PDB entry 3FC6 | X-ray diffraction, 2.06 A resolution | chains B and C of the 4 polymer chains in the assembly

# Chain B
Name: Nr1h3 protein
Organism: Mus musculus
Reference sequence: Q91X41 (Q91X41_MOUSE); numbering as in UniProt (aligned over 200-445)
Amino-acid sequence (266 residues; row label = number of the first residue in the row):
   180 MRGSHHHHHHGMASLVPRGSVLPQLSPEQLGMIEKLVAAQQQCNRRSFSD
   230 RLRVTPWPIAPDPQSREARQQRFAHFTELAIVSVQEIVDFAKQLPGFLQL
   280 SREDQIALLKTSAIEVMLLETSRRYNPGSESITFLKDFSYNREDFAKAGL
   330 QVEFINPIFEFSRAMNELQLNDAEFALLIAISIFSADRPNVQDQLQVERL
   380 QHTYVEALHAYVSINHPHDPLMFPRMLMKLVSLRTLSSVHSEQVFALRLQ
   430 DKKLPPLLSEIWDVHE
Unresolved in the structure: 180-202, 444-445
Differences from the reference sequence: expression tag (180-199)
Ligand contacts: LX2 ([4-(3-{[2-chloro-3-(trifluoromethyl)benzyl](2,2-diphenylethyl)amino}propoxy)-1H-indol-1-yl]acetic acid): Asn223, Phe252, Phe255, Thr256, Leu258, Ala259, Val261, Ser262, Glu265, Ile293, Met296, Leu297, Glu299, Thr300, Arg303, Ile311, Phe313, Leu314, Phe324, Leu329, Phe333, Ile334, Ile337, Phe338, His419, Gln422, Val423, Leu426, Leu433, Trp441

# Chain C
Name: Retinoic acid receptor RXR-alpha
Organism: Homo sapiens
Reference sequence: P19793 (RXRA_HUMAN); numbering as in UniProt (aligned over 225-462)
Amino-acid sequence (242 residues; numbered 221 to 462; the number before each row is that of its first residue):
   221 MKKGSANEDMPVERILEAELAVEPKTETYVEANMGLNPSSPNDPVTNICQ
   271 AADKQLFTLVEWAKRIPHFSELPLDDQVILLRAGWNELLIASFSHRSIAV
   321 KDGILLATGLHVHRNSAHSAGVGAIFDRVLTELVSKMRDMQMDKTELGCL
   371 RAIVLFNPDSKGLSNPAEVEALREKVYASLEAYCKHKYPEQPGRFAKLLL
   421 RLPALRSIGLKCLEHLFFFKLIGDTPIDTFLMEMLEAPHQMT
Unresolved in the structure: 221-224, 245-262, 435-447, 458-462
Differences from the reference sequence: expression tag (221-224)
Ligand contacts: retinoic acid (REA): Val265, Ile268, Cys269, Ala271, Ala272, Gln275, Trp305, Asn306, Leu309, Ile310, Phe313, Arg316, Leu326, Ala327, Val342, Ile345, Cys432
Swiss-Prot annotation at these positions:
  - region: Arg348 to Gly368 (Required for nuclear export)
  - binding site (9-cis-retinoate): Arg316, Ala327
  - binding site (all-trans-retinoate): Arg316, Ala327
  - modified residue (Phosphoserine): Ser259, Ser260
  - mutagenesis: Val280 (V280A: Abolished ubiquitination and degradation by UBR5), Glu352 to Thr462 (No impact on acetylation by EP300), Met357 to Met360 (Abolishes nuclear export), Leu418 to Leu430 (Abolishes nuclear localization), Glu434 (E434N/Q/K/A: As a heterodimer with NR1H4, impairs interaction with coactivator NCOA1. Impairs transcriptional activity)

# Interface between chain B and chain C
Contacting residue pairs - 23 pairs, chain B then chain C:
  Pro242(B) - Leu294(C)
  Gln243(B) - Pro293(C)
  Gln243(B) - Leu294(C)  hydrogen bond (side chain-backbone)
  Ser244(B) - Leu294(C)
  Arg245(B) - Leu294(C)
  Arg245(B) - Gln297(C)  hydrogen bond
  Arg248(B) - Leu294(C)
  Arg248(B) - Asp295(C)  salt bridge
  Arg248(B) - Val298(C)
  Gln330(B) - Arg302(C)  hydrogen bond
  Glu332(B) - Arg302(C)  salt bridge
  Phe424(B) - Leu276(C)  hydrophobic
  Phe424(B) - Trp305(C)  hydrophobic
  Arg427(B) - Asp273(C)  salt bridge
  Arg427(B) - Leu276(C)
  Leu428(B) - Leu276(C)  hydrophobic
  Leu428(B) - Val280(C)
  Leu428(B) - Arg302(C)
  Leu428(B) - Trp305(C)
  Gln429(B) - Val280(C)
  Gln429(B) - Val298(C)
  Asp430(B) - Phe277(C)
  Asp430(B) - Val280(C)
Also at the interface, not in a pair above, chain B (13 interface residues in all): Lys432
Also at the interface, not in a pair above, chain C (14 interface residues in all): Leu279, Leu292, Leu301

# Overview
13 residues of chain B face 14 of chain C across their interface, with 3 hydrogen bonds and 3 salt bridges.
Polar pairs include Arg248(B)-Asp295(C), Glu332(B)-Arg302(C) and Arg427(B)-Asp273(C). Chain B binds compound
LX2. Ligands of chain C: retinoic acid.
Chain B is Nr1h3 protein (Mus musculus) and chain C is Retinoic acid receptor RXR-alpha (Homo sapiens); the
structure, hRXRalpha & mLXRalpha with an indole Pharmacophore, SB786875, was determined by X-ray diffraction.
